Entry 1CPO (X-ray diffraction, 1.90 A resolution); this record covers chain A.

== Chain A ==
Molecule: Chloroperoxidase
Organism: Leptoxyphium fumago
Notes: EC 1.11.1.10
UniProtKB: P04963 (PRXC_CALFU); residues 1-298 here correspond to UniProt positions 22-319 (UniProt number = residue number + 21)
Chain sequence (299 residues; numbered 0 to 298; the number before each row is that of its first residue; numbering starts at 0):
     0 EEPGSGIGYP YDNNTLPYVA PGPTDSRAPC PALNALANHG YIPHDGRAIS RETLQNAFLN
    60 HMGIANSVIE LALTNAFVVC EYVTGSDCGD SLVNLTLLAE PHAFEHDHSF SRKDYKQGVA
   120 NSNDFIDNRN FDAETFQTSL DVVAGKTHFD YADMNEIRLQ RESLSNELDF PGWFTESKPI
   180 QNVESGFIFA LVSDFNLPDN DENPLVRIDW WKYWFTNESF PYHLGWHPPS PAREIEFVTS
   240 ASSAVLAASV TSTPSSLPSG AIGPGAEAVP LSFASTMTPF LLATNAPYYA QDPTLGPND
Modified residues: Glu0 (pyroglutamic acid; PCA)
Disulfide bonds: Cys79-Cys87
Glycans and other covalent adducts: N-acetylglucosamine (NAG) linked to Asn12, Asn93, Asn216; alpha-D-mannopyranose (MAN) linked to Thr238, Ser239, Ser241, Ser242, Thr250, Ser251, Thr252, Thr283, Thr293; alpha-D-xylopyranose (XYS) linked to Ser248; glycan linked to Thr275
Metal / ion sites: heme Fe near Cys29 (its only coordinating residue here); Mn2+: Glu104, His105, Ser108 (together with heme)
Small-molecule neighbours: heme (HEM): Pro28, Cys29, Pro30, Ala31, Leu32, Phe57, Met61, Ile63, Val67, Ile68, Ala71, Leu72, Ala75, Leu97, Phe103, Glu104, His105, Ser108, Phe109, Ser110, Arg111, Glu183, Phe186, Ile187, Leu190, Trp213, Phe214
Reported in the primary citation:
  - heme coordination: Cys29
  - contacts within the chain: Cys29-Ala31, Cys29-Leu32, Ala27-Asn33 (hydrogen bond), His105-Glu183 (hydrogen bond)
  - binding site for heme: Glu104 to Ser110
  - Mn2+ coordination: Glu104, Ser108
  - catalytic residues: Glu183
  - binding site for heme: Phe103, Phe186 (from molecular simulation)
  - binding site for alpha-D-mannopyranose: Ala267 (from molecular simulation)
  - binding site for alpha-D-mannopyranose: Val182 (proposed by the authors, not directly observed)
  - post-translational modification sites: Asn93, Asn216, Thr238, Ser239, Ser241, Ser242, Ser248, Thr250, Ser251, Thr252, Thr275, Thr283, Thr293

== Summary ==
Chain A binds heme. Covalently linked N-acetylglucosamine: at Asn12, Asn93 and Asn216. Covalently linked
alpha-D-mannopyranose: at Thr238, Ser239, Ser241, Ser242, Thr250 and Ser251 and 3 more. Covalently linked
alpha-D-xylopyranose: at Ser248. The paper reports the catalytic residue Glu183; a binding site for heme at
Glu104, Phe103 and Phe186.
Chain A is Chloroperoxidase (Leptoxyphium fumago); the structure, Chloroperoxidase, was determined by X-ray
diffraction (same publication as 2CPO).
